Entry 4WHT (X-ray diffraction, 2.22 A resolution); this record covers chains A and B of the 3 polymer chains in the assembly.

== Chain A ==
Molecule: Heavy chain of the Fab fragment derived from neutralizing antibody 3/11
Source organism: Rattus norvegicus
Notes: antibody fragment or engineered binder
Chain sequence (252 residues; row label = number of the first residue in the row):
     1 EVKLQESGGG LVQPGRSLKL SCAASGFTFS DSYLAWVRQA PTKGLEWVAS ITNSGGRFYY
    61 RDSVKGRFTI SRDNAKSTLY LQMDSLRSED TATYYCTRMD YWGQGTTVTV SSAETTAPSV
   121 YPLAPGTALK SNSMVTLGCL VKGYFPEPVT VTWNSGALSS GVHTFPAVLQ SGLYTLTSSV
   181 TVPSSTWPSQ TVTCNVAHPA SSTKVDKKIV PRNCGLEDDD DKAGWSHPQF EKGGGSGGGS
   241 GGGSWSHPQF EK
Disordered / not traced: 1, 128-131, 213-252
Disulfides: Cys22-Cys96, Cys139-Cys194

== Chain B ==
Molecule: Light chain of the Fab fragment derived from neutralizing antibody 3/11
Source organism: Rattus norvegicus
Notes: antibody fragment or engineered binder
Chain sequence (220 residues; row label = number of the first residue in the row; numbers below 1 keep their minus sign (Arg-1 is residue -1)):
    -1 RSDIVLTQTT PTLSATIGQS VSISCRSSQS LLESDGNTYL NWLLQRPGQS PQLLIYSVSN
    59 LESGVPNRFS GSGSETDFTL KISGVEAEDL GVYYCMQTTH APTFGAGTKL ELKRADAAPT
   119 VSIFPPSTEQ LATGGASVVC LMNNFYPRDI SVKWKIDGTE RRDGVLDSVT DQDSKDSTYS
   179 MSSTLSLTKA DYESHNLYTC EVVHKTSSSP VVKSFNRNEC
Disordered / not traced: -1 to 0, 216-218
Disulfides: Cys23-Cys93, Cys138-Cys198

== Interface between chain A and chain B ==
Residue-residue contacts - 64 pairs, chain A then chain B:
  Val37(A) with Phe102(B), hydrophobic
  Gln39(A) with Gln43(B), hydrogen bond; Tyr92(B)
  Lys43(A) with Tyr92(B)
  Gly44(A) with Tyr92(B)
  Leu45(A) with Pro49(B), hydrophobic; Tyr92(B), hydrophobic; Phe102(B)
  Glu46(A) with Phe102(B)
  Trp47(A) with Pro100(B), hydrophobic; Phe102(B)
  Tyr59(A) with Ala99(B); Pro100(B)
  Tyr95(A) with Gln43(B), hydrogen bond; Ser48(B); Pro49(B)
  Met99(A) with Asn39(B); Leu51(B); Met94(B), hydrophobic
  Asp100(A) with Leu51(B); Glu60(B)
  Trp102(A) with Leu41(B), hydrophobic; Pro49(B)
  Gly103(A) with Ser48(B), hydrogen bond (backbone-side chain)
  Gln104(A) with Ser48(B), hydrogen bond (backbone-side chain)
  Val120(A) with Glu127(B)
  Tyr121(A) with Ser125(B); Glu127(B); Gln128(B); Thr131(B)
  Pro122(A) with Ser125(B)
  Leu123(A) with Phe122(B); Val137(B), hydrophobic
  Ala124(A) with Phe122(B); Pro123(B)
  Gly126(A) with Pro123(B); Phe213(B)
  Thr136(A) with Ser120(B); Phe122(B)
  Leu140(A) with Ser135(B)
  Lys142(A) with Gln128(B); Ser135(B)
  His163(A) with Asn141(B); Asn142(B), hydrogen bond; Ser178(B), hydrogen bond
  Thr164(A) with Thr168(B)
  Phe165(A) with Leu139(B), hydrophobic; Asn141(B); Ser166(B); Thr168(B); Ser178(B); Met179(B); Ser180(B)
  Pro166(A) with Ser166(B), hydrogen bond (backbone-side chain); Val167(B)
  Val168(A) with Leu164(B), hydrophobic; Asp165(B)
  Gln170(A) with Leu164(B)
  Thr177(A) with Ser180(B), hydrogen bond
  Ser179(A) with Leu139(B); Asn141(B)
  Lys207(A) with Glu127(B), salt bridge
  Arg212(A) with Pro123(B); Pro124(B), hydrogen bond (side chain-backbone)
Other interface residues (no listed pair), chain A (38 interface residues in all): Gly105, Pro125, Thr127, Leu137, Leu169
Other interface residues (no listed pair), chain B (39 interface residues in all): Gln47, Thr96, Thr126, Thr182, Ser212

== Summary ==
38 residues of chain A and 39 residues of chain B are in contact; the contacts include 9 hydrogen bonds and 1
salt bridge. Among the polar pairs are Lys207(A)-Glu127(B), Gln39(A)-Gln43(B) and Tyr95(A)-Gln43(B).
Here chain A is Heavy chain of the Fab fragment derived from neutralizing antibody 3/11 and chain B is Light
chain of the Fab fragment derived from neutralizing antibody 3/11, both from Rattus norvegicus. Entry 4WHT
(Structure of the Hepatitis C virus envelope glycoprotein E2 antigenic region 412-423 bound to the broadly
...) was determined by X-ray diffraction together with 4WHY from the same study.
